PDB entry 8AIA | electron microscopy, 5.10 A resolution (low resolution: residue-level contacts below are approximate; hydrogen-bond / salt-bridge calls are withheld) | chains H and L of the 12 polymer chains in the assembly

# Chain H (and L)
Molecule: Crescentin
Organism: Caulobacter vibrioides
Notes: chain L of this document is another copy of the same molecule, construct and numbering; everything in this record applies to it too
Reference sequence: A0A8F8EC09 (A0A8F8EC09_CAUVI); residues 1-457 here = UniProt positions 1-457
Amino-acid sequence (457 residues; each row starts with the number of its first residue):
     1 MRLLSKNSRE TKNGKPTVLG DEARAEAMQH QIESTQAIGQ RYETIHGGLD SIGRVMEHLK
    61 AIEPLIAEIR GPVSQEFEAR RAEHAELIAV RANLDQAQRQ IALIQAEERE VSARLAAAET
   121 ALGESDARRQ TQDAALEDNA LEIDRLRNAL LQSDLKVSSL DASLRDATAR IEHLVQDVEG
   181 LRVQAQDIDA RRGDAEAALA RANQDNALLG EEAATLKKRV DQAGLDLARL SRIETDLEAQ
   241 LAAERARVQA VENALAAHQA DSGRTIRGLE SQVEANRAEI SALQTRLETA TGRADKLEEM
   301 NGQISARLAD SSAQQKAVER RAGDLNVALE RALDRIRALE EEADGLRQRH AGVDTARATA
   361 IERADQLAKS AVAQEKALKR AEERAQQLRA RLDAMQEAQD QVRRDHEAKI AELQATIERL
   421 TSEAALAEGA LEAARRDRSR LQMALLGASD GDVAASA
Unresolved in the structure: 1-37, 217-457 (chain L: 1-44, 129-457)

# Interface between chain H and chain L
Contacting residue pairs - 14 pairs, chain H then chain L:
  I38(H) - S74(L)
  I38(H) - F77(L)
  R41(H) - R70(L)
  R41(H) - V73(L)
  R41(H) - S74(L)
  I45(H) - R70(L)
  S51(H) - L59(L)
  I52(H) - K60(L)
  I52(H) - E63(L)
  M56(H) - M56(L)
  M56(H) - K60(L)
  L59(H) - I52(L)
  I66(H) - L49(L)
  R70(H) - I45(L)
Other interface residues (no listed pair), chain H (11 interface residues in all): Y42, T44

# Overview
The chain H/chain L interface involves 11 residues from each chain.
Chain H and chain L are both Crescentin (Caulobacter vibrioides); the structure, Cryo-EM structure of
crescentin filaments (wildtype, C1 symmetry and large box), was determined by electron microscopy (same
publication as 8AFE, 8AFH, 8AFL, 8AFM, 8AHL, 8AIX and 8AJB).
